3C9J - chains A and B of the 4 polymer chains in the assembly; structure by X-ray diffraction, 3.50 A resolution.

== Chain A (and B) ==
Protein: Proton Channel protein M2, transmembrane segment
Notes: chain B of this document is another copy of the same molecule, construct and numbering; everything in this record applies to it too
UniProtKB: O70632 (M2_I97A1); residues 1-25 here correspond to UniProt positions 22-46 (UniProt number = residue number + 21)
Chain sequence (25 residues; numbered 1 to 25; the number before each row is that of its first residue):
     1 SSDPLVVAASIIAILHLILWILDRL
Sequence notes: engineered mutation Ala-13 (Gly34 in O70632)
Small-molecule neighbours: Amantadine (308; (3S,5S,7S)-tricyclo[3.3.1.1~3,7~]decan-1-amine): Val-6, Ala-9, Ser-10, Ala-13
Curated features (UniProtKB/Swiss-Prot):
  - site: His-16 (Essential for channel activity, possibly by being protonated during channel activation, and by forming the channel gate and the selective filter), Trp-20 (Seems to be involved in pH gating)
What the authors report for this chain:
  - binding site for Amantadine: Val-6, Ala-9, Ser-10
  - conformationally variable residues (helix shift): Trp-20

== How chain A and chain B interact ==
Residue-residue contacts (15):
  Ser-1(A) / Ser-1(B)  hydrogen bond (backbone-backbone)
  Ser-1(A) / Ser-2(B)
  Ser-2(A) / Ser-2(B)  hydrogen bond
  Asp-3(A) / Ser-1(B)
  Asp-3(A) / Ser-2(B)  hydrogen bond (side chain-backbone)
  Asp-3(A) / Val-7(B)
  Leu-5(A) / Val-7(B)  hydrophobic
  Leu-5(A) / Ser-10(B)
  Leu-5(A) / Ile-11(B)  hydrophobic
  Val-6(A) / Val-6(B)  hydrophobic
  Val-6(A) / Val-7(B)  hydrophobic
  Val-6(A) / Ser-10(B)
  Ala-9(A) / Ser-10(B)
  Ala-9(A) / Ile-14(B)  hydrophobic
  Ile-12(A) / Leu-17(B)  hydrophobic
Also at the interface, not in a pair above, chain A (8 interface residues in all): Ala-8
Also at the interface, not in a pair above, chain B (9 interface residues in all): Ala-13

== In short ==
Chain A and chain B form an interface of 8 and 9 residues respectively, with 3 hydrogen bonds. Among the polar
pairs are Ser-2(A)/Ser-2(B), Asp-3(A)/Ser-2(B) and Ser-1(A)/Ser-1(B). Bound to chain A: Amantadine. The paper
reports a binding site for Amantadine at Val-6(A), Ala-9(A) and Ser-10(A); conformational variability at
Trp-20(A).
Chain A and chain B are both Proton Channel protein M2, transmembrane segment; the structure, The Crystal
structure of Transmembrane domain of M2 protein and Amantadine complex, was determined by X-ray diffraction
together with 3BKD from the same study.
